7S67 - chains A and F of the 6 polymer chains in the assembly; structure by electron microscopy, 3.80 A resolution.

Chain A (and F):
Molecule: Circadian clock protein kinase KaiC
From: Synechococcus elongatus
Notes: EC 2.7.11.1; chain F of this document is another copy of the same molecule, construct and numbering; everything in this record applies to it too
UniProt: Q79PF4 (KAIC_SYNE7); residues 1-519 here = UniProt positions 1-519
Sequence (519 residues; each row starts with the number of its first residue):
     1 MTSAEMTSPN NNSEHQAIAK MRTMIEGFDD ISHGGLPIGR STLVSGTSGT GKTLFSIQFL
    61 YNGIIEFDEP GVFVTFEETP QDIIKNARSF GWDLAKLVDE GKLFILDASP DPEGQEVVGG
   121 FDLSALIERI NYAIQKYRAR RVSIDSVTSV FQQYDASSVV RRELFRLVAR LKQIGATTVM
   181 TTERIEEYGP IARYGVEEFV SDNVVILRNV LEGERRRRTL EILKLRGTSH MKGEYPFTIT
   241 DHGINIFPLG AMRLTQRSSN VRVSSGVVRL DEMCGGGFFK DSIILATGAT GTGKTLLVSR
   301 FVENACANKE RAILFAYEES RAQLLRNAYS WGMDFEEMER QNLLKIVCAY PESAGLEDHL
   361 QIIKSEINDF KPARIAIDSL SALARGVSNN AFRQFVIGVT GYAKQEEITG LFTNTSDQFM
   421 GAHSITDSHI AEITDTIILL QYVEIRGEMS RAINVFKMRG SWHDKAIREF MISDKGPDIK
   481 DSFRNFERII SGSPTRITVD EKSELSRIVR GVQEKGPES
Not modelled in the structure: 1-15, 498-519
Differences from the reference sequence: engineered mutation Ala431 (Ser in Q79PF4), Glu432 (Thr in Q79PF4)
UniProt features mapped onto this chain:
  - region: Gln115 to Asp122 (B-loop, required to bind KaiB and SasA), Pro248 to Asn260 (Linker), Arg488 to Ile497 (A-loop, interacts with KaiA)
  - active site: Glu77 (Proton acceptor in CI (KaiC 1)), Glu318 (Proton acceptor in CII (KaiC 2))
  - binding site (ATP): Gly49, Thr50, Gly51, Lys52, Thr53, Leu54, Ser89, Lys224, Leu225, Arg226, Thr228, His230, Thr240, Asp241, Thr290, Gly291, Thr292, Gly293, Lys294, Thr295 and 9 more in UniProt
  - binding site (Mg(2+)): Thr53, Thr295, Glu318
Ion coordination: Mg2+ site 1: Thr53 (together with ATP); Mg2+ site 2: Thr295 (together with ADP)
Ligand contacts:
  - ADP (adenosine-5'-diphosphate), molecule 1: Ala289, Thr290, Gly291, Thr292, Gly293, Lys294, Thr295, Leu296, Glu319, Ser330, Trp331, Arg451, Ile472, Ser473, Asp474
  - ADP, molecule 2: Lys457, Met458, Arg459, Gly460, Ser461, Trp462, His463
  - ATP (adenosine-5'-triphosphate), molecule 1: Thr47, Ser48, Gly49, Thr50, Gly51, Lys52, Thr53, Leu54, Ser89, Phe90, Arg218, Ile239, Thr240, Asp241
  - ATP, molecule 2: Phe199, Lys224, Leu225, Arg226, Gly227, Thr228, Ser229, His230
What the authors report for this chain:
  - mutagenesis - K457A: increased binding to KaiB
  - mutagenesis - R216A, R217A, K224A, R226A, H230A, I430G (>=50-fold), K457A: decreased binding to KaiB
  - mutagenesis - H230A: increased catalytic activity on ATP
  - mutagenesis - K224A, R226A: decreased catalytic activity on ATP
  - mutagenesis - E444S: increased catalytic activity

Chain A / chain F interface:
Pairs across the interface (115):
  Gln16(A) - Lys85(F)  hydrogen bond (backbone-side chain)
  Gln16(A) - Arg88(F)
  Ala17(A) - Lys85(F)  hydrogen bond (backbone-side chain)
  Ile18(A) - Lys85(F)
  Ile18(A) - Asn86(F)
  Arg40(A) - Asp82(F)  salt bridge
  Arg40(A) - Asn86(F)  hydrogen bond
  Ser158(A) - Gln152(F)
  Arg161(A) - Gln152(F)
  Arg161(A) - Glu183(F)  salt bridge
  Arg161(A) - Arg193(F)
  Arg162(A) - Gln152(F)
  Phe165(A) - Glu77(F)
  Phe165(A) - Pro110(F)
  Phe165(A) - Pro112(F)  hydrophobic
  Arg166(A) - Pro112(F)
  Ala169(A) - Pro112(F)  hydrophobic
  Arg170(A) - Pro112(F)
  Lys172(A) - Asp82(F)  salt bridge
  Gln173(A) - Glu113(F)  hydrogen bond
  Tyr188(A) - Leu211(F)  hydrophobic
  Gly195(A) - Ile185(F)
  Gly195(A) - Arg193(F)  hydrogen bond (backbone-side chain)
  Glu198(A) - Ser48(F)  hydrogen bond (backbone-side chain)
  Phe199(A) - Ser48(F)
  Phe199(A) - Glu183(F)
  Phe199(A) - Arg184(F)
  Phe199(A) - Ile185(F)  hydrophobic
  Phe199(A) - Arg193(F)
  Arg217(A) - Glu214(F)  salt bridge
  Glu221(A) - Arg216(F)  salt bridge
  Leu223(A) - Ser48(F)
  Leu223(A) - Arg216(F)
  Lys224(A) - Ser48(F)  hydrogen bond
  Lys224(A) - Gly49(F)
  Arg226(A) - Thr53(F)
  Arg226(A) - Glu78(F)  salt bridge
  Arg226(A) - Asn86(F)
  Gly227(A) - Asn86(F)
  Gly227(A) - Ser89(F)  hydrogen bond (backbone-side chain)
  Lys232(A) - Arg215(F)  hydrogen bond (backbone-side chain)
  Gly233(A) - Glu214(F)
  Gly233(A) - Arg215(F)
  Glu234(A) - Leu211(F)
  Glu234(A) - Gly213(F)
  Glu234(A) - Glu214(F)  hydrogen bond (backbone-backbone)
  Glu234(A) - Arg215(F)  hydrogen bond (backbone-side chain)
  Tyr235(A) - Arg215(F)  hydrogen bond
  Gly250(A) - Glu352(F)
  Gly250(A) - Ser353(F)
  Met252(A) - Tyr350(F)
  Arg253(A) - Tyr350(F)
  Leu254(A) - Ser320(F)  hydrogen bond (backbone-side chain)
  Leu254(A) - Cys348(F)  hydrophobic
  Leu254(A) - Ala349(F)
  Leu254(A) - Tyr350(F)
  Gln256(A) - Ser320(F)
  Gln256(A) - Ala322(F)
  Gln256(A) - Tyr350(F)
  Ser258(A) - Ala322(F)  hydrogen bond (side chain-backbone)
  Ser259(A) - Arg326(F)  hydrogen bond (backbone-side chain)
  Asn260(A) - Arg326(F)
  Asp281(A) - Arg326(F)  salt bridge
  Asn390(A) - Glu214(F)  hydrogen bond
  Arg393(A) - Arg385(F)  hydrogen bond (side chain-backbone)
  Arg393(A) - Gly386(F)
  Gln394(A) - Glu214(F)  hydrogen bond
  Ile397(A) - Glu352(F)
  Ile397(A) - Arg385(F)
  His423(A) - Gln418(F)
  Ile425(A) - Asp417(F)
  Ile425(A) - Phe419(F)  hydrophobic
  His429(A) - Arg385(F)
  Ala431(A) - Phe419(F)  hydrophobic
  Glu432(A) - Thr290(F)  hydrogen bond
  Glu432(A) - Glu318(F)
  Glu432(A) - Thr415(F)  hydrogen bond
  Ile433(A) - Arg385(F)
  Asp435(A) - Gln323(F)  hydrogen bond
  Leu439(A) - Phe419(F)  hydrophobic
  Val455(A) - Met449(F)
  Phe456(A) - Thr290(F)
  Phe456(A) - Phe419(F)  hydrophobic
  Phe456(A) - Tyr442(F)  hydrophobic
  Phe456(A) - Met449(F)
  Lys457(A) - Thr290(F)  hydrogen bond
  Lys457(A) - Gly291(F)
  Arg459(A) - Glu318(F)
  Arg459(A) - Glu319(F)  salt bridge
  Arg459(A) - Gln323(F)
  Arg459(A) - Asn327(F)
  Gly460(A) - Asn327(F)
  His463(A) - Met449(F)
  Lys465(A) - Glu448(F)  salt bridge
  Lys465(A) - Met449(F)  hydrogen bond (backbone-backbone)
  Ala466(A) - Glu448(F)
  Ile467(A) - Gly447(F)  hydrogen bond (backbone-backbone)
  Ile467(A) - Glu448(F)
  Ser482(A) - Glu448(F)  hydrogen bond
  Phe483(A) - Arg446(F)
  Phe483(A) - Gly447(F)
  Arg484(A) - Arg446(F)
  Phe486(A) - Glu444(F)
  Phe486(A) - Gly447(F)
  Glu487(A) - Glu444(F)
  Glu487(A) - Thr495(F)  hydrogen bond
  Glu487(A) - Arg496(F)  hydrogen bond (side chain-backbone)
  Arg488(A) - Glu444(F)  hydrogen bond (backbone-side chain)
  Arg488(A) - Ser493(F)
  Ile489(A) - Glu444(F)  hydrogen bond (backbone-side chain)
  Ile489(A) - Gly447(F)
  Ile490(A) - Met420(F)
  Ile490(A) - Glu444(F)  hydrogen bond (backbone-side chain)
  Ile490(A) - Gly492(F)
  Ile490(A) - Ser493(F)
Other interface residues (no listed pair), chain A (75 interface residues in all): Pro190, Val196, Arg208, Arg257, Phe279, Lys404, Ser424, Ile437, Asn454, Asn485
Other interface residues (no listed pair), chain F (67 interface residues in all): Thr47, Gly114, Thr148, Asn209, Arg218, Ala316, Tyr317, Arg321, Ser330, Ser416, Arg451, Arg488, Pro494

In short:
Chain A and chain F form an interface of 75 and 67 residues respectively, with 30 hydrogen bonds and 9 salt
bridges. Polar pairs include Arg40(A)-Asp82(F), Arg161(A)-Glu183(F) and Lys172(A)-Asp82(F). The paper reports
that R216A, R217A and K224A of chain A, among others, reduce binding to KaiB; K224A and R226A of chain A
reduce catalytic activity on ATP; 8 substitutions were tested in all.
Chain A and chain F are both Circadian clock protein kinase KaiC (Synechococcus elongatus); the structure,
Extended conformation of daytime state KaiC, was determined by electron microscopy together with 7S65 and 7S66
from the same study.
